Entry 1IUU (X-ray diffraction, 2.00 A resolution); this record covers chain A.

# Chain A
Protein: P-hydroxybenzoate hydroxylase
Organism: Pseudomonas aeruginosa
Notes: EC 1.14.13.2
Reference sequence: P20586 (PHHY_PSEAE); numbering as in UniProt (aligned over 1-394)
Chain sequence (394 residues; numbered 1 to 394; the number before each row is that of its first residue):
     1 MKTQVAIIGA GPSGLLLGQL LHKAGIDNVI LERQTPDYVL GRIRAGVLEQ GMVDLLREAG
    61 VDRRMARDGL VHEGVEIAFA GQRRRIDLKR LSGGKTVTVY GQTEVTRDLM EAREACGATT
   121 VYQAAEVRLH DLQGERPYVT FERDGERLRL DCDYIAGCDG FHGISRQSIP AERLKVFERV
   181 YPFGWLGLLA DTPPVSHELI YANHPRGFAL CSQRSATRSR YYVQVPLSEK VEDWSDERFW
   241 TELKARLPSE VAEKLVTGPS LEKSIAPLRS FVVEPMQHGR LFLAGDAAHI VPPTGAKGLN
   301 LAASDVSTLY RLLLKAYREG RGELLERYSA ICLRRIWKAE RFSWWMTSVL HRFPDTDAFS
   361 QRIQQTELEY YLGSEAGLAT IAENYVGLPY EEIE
Ligand contacts:
  - FAD (flavin-adenine dinucleotide): Ile8, Gly9, Ala10, Gly11, Pro12, Ser13, Gly14, Leu31, Glu32, Arg33, Gln34, Val39, Arg42, Arg44, Ala45, Gly46, Val47, Gln102, Val127, Cys158, Asp159, Gly160, His162, Gly163, Ile164, Tyr222, Ala266, Ala284, Gly285, Asp286, Pro293, Ala296, Lys297, Gly298, Leu299, Asn300, Ala302
  - 4-aminobenzoic acid (PAB): Arg44, Ala45, Gly46, Val47, Trp185, Leu199, Tyr201, Leu210, Ser212, Gln213, Arg214, Arg220, Tyr222, Pro293, Thr294, Gly295, Ala296
Swiss-Prot annotation at these positions:
  - binding site (FAD): Ser13, Glu32, Arg42 to Val47, Gln102, Asp286, Leu299, Asn300
  - binding site (substrate): Tyr201, Ser212 to Arg214, Tyr222, Pro293
  - site (Important for catalytic activity): Tyr201, Tyr385
  - mutagenesis: Ala45 (A45G: The positions of the substrate and the flavin are not altered), Tyr201 (Y201F: Reduction of hydroxylase activity), Arg220 (R220Q: Lower affinity for p-OHB than the wild-type), Asn300 (N300D: The side chain of Asp300 moves away from the flavin, disrupting the interactions of the carboxamide group with the flavin O(2) atom, and the alpha-helix H10 that begins at residue 297 is ...), Tyr385 (Y385F: The positions of the substrate and the flavin are not altered)

# Overview
Ligands of chain A: flavin-adenine dinucleotide and 4-aminobenzoic acid. UniProt lists 12 FAD-binding
residues, 6 substrate-binding residues and 5 mutagenesis sites.
Chain A is P-hydroxybenzoate hydroxylase (Pseudomonas aeruginosa); the structure, P-hydroxybenzoate
hydroxylase complexed with 4-aminobenzoate at ph 9.4, was determined by X-ray diffraction, deposited together
with 1IUW, 1IUX, 1IUV, 1IUS and 1IUT.
